5XAF - chains B and F of the 6 polymer chains in the assembly; structure by X-ray diffraction, 2.55 A resolution.

# Chain B
Protein: Tubulin beta-2B chain
Organism: Bos taurus
UniProt: Q6B856 (TBB2B_BOVIN); the author numbering skips numbers that UniProt does not, so the offset changes along the chain: 1-42 = UniProt 1-42; 45-360 = UniProt 43-358; 369-455 = UniProt 359-445
Sequence (445 residues; row label = number of the first residue in the row; note: 10 numbers in that range are skipped by the numbering (no residue carries them; nothing is unmodelled there)):
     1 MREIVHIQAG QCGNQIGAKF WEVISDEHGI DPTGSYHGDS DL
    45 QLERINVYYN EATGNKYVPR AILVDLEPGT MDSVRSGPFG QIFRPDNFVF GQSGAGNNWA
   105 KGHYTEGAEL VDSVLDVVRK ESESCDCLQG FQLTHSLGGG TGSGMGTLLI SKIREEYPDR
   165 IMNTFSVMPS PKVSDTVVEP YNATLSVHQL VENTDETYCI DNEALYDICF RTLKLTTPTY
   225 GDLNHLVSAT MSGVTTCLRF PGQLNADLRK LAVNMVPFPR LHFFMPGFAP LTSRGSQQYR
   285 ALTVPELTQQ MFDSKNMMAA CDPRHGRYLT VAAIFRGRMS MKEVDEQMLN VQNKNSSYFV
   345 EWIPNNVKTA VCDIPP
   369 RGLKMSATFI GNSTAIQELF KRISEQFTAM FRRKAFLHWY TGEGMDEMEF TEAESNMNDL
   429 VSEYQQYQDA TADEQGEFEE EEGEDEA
Not modelled in the structure: 276-281, 439-455
Ion coordination: Ca2+ site 1 near Glu113 (its only coordinating residue here); Mg2+: Asp179 (together with GDP)
Ligand contacts:
  - 84F ((3S,4R)-4-(3-hydroxy-4-methoxyphenyl)-3-methyl-1-(3,4,5-trimethoxyphenyl)azetidin-2-one): Gly237, Val238, Cys241, Leu242, Leu248, Asn249, Ala250, Asp251, Lys254, Leu255, Asn258, Met259, Thr314, Val315, Ala316, Ala317, Ile318, Asn349, Asn350, Lys352, Thr353, Ala354, Ile378
  - GDP (guanosine-5'-diphosphate): Ala9, Gly10, Gln11, Cys12, Gln15, Ile16, Asp69, Asn101, Ser140, Gly142, Gly143, Gly144, Thr145, Gly146, Val171, Pro173, Val177, Asp179, Glu183, Asn206, Leu209, Tyr224, Leu227, Asn228
UniProt features mapped onto this chain:
  - motif: Met1 to Ile4 (MREI motif)
  - binding site (GTP): Gln11, Glu71, Ser140, Gly144, Thr145, Gly146, Asn206, Asn228
  - binding site (Mg(2+)): Glu71
  - modified residue: Ser40 (Phosphoserine), Thr57 (Phosphothreonine), Lys60 (N6-acetyllysine), Ser174 (Phosphoserine), Thr287 (Phosphothreonine), Thr292 (Phosphothreonine), Arg320 (Omega-N-methylarginine), Glu448 (5-glutamyl polyglutamate)
  - cross-link (Glycyl lysine isopeptide (Lys-Gly)): Lys60 (interchain with G-Cter in ubiquitin), Lys326 (interchain with G-Cter in ubiquitin)

# Chain F
Protein: TTL Protein
Organism: Gallus gallus
UniProt: E1BQ43 (E1BQ43_CHICK); residues 1-378 here = UniProt positions 1-378
Sequence (378 residues; numbered 1 to 378; the number before each row is that of its first residue):
     1 MYTFVVRDEN SSVYAEVSRL LLATGQWKRL RKDNPRFNLM LGERNRLPFG RLGHEPGLVQ
    61 LVNYYRGADK LCRKASLVKL IKTSPELSES CTWFPESYVI YPTNLKTPVA PAQNGIRHLI
   121 NNTRTDEREV FLAAYNRRRE GREGNVWIAK SSAGAKGEGI LISSEASELL DFIDEQGQVH
   181 VIQKYLEKPL LLEPGHRKFD IRSWVLVDHL YNIYLYREGV LRTSSEPYNS ANFQDKTCHL
   241 TNHCIQKEYS KNYGRYEEGN EMFFEEFNQY LMDALNTTLE NSILLQIKHI IRSCLMCIEP
   301 AISTKHLHYQ SFQLFGFDFM VDEELKVWLI EVNGAPACAQ KLYAELCQGI VDVAISSVFP
   361 LADTGQKTSQ PTSIFIKL
Not modelled in the structure: 89-90, 103-124, 137-143, 152-161, 174-179, 232-234, 251, 363-372
Ligand contacts: AMP-PCP (ACP; phosphomethylphosphonic acid adenylate ester): Lys74, Pro95, Ile148, Ser151, Gln183, Lys184, Tyr185, Leu186, Lys198, His239, Leu240, Thr241, Met320, Ile330, Glu331, Asn333

# Interface between chain B and chain F
Contacting residue pairs (4):
  Leu333(B) - Arg36(F)
  Leu333(B) - Pro56(F)
  Asn337(B) - Arg36(F)  hydrogen bond
  Lys338(B) - Lys28(F)  hydrogen bond (backbone-side chain)
Interface residues without a listed pair, chain B (5 interface residues in all): Ser340, Glu345
Interface residues without a listed pair, chain F (7 interface residues in all): Met1, Asn34, Pro35, Leu58

# In short
5 residues of chain B face 7 of chain F across their interface; the contacts include 2 hydrogen bonds. Polar
contacts include Asn337(B)-Arg36(F) and Lys338(B)-Lys28(F). Ligands of chain B: GDP and compound 84F. Ligands
of chain F: AMP-PCP.
Here chain B is Tubulin beta-2B chain (Bos taurus) and chain F is TTL Protein (Gallus gallus). Entry 5XAF
(Crystal structure of tubulin-stathmin-TTL-Compound Z1 complex) was determined by X-ray diffraction (same
publication as 5XAG).
